PDB entry 3PVI | X-ray diffraction, 1.59 A resolution | chains D and B of the 4 polymer chains in the assembly

# Chain D
Molecule: 13-nt DNA strand
Sequence (13 nucleotides; numbered 2 to 14; the number before each row is that of its first residue):
     2 TGACCAGCTG GTC

# Chain B
Name: Protein (pvuii endonuclease)
From: Proteus vulgaris
Notes: engineered mutation(s): D34G
Reference sequence: P23657 (T2P2_PROVU); numbering as in UniProt (aligned over 1-157)
Amino-acid sequence (157 residues; row label = number of the first residue in the row):
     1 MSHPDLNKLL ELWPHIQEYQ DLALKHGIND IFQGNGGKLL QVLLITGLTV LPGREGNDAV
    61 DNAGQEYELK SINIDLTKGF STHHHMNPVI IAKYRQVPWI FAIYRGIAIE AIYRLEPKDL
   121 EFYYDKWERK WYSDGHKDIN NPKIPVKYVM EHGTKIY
Disordered / not traced: 1
Sequence notes: variant Gly34 (Asp in P23657)

# Chain D / chain B interface
Pairs across the interface (15):
  DT2(D) - Lys78(B)  phosphate contact
  DG3(D) - Tyr123(B)  hydrogen bond to the phosphate
  DG3(D) - Pro145(B)  phosphate contact
  DA4(D) - Lys130(B)  phosphate contact
  DC5(D) - Lys130(B)  salt bridge to the phosphate
  DC5(D) - Asn140(B)  hydrogen bond to the base
  DC5(D) - Asn141(B)  hydrogen bond to the base
  DC5(D) - Lys143(B)  base contact
  DC6(D) - Asn140(B)  hydrogen bond to the base
  DA7(D) - His84(B)  hydrogen bond to the base
  DA7(D) - Asn140(B)  hydrogen bond to the base
  DA7(D) - Asn141(B)  base contact
  DG8(D) - His84(B)  hydrogen bond to the base
  DT10(D) - Gln33(B)  hydrogen bond to the phosphate
  DG11(D) - Gln33(B)  phosphate contact
Other interface residues (no listed pair), chain B (12 interface residues in all): Phe122, Lys126, Pro142

# Overview
9 residues of chain D and 12 residues of chain B are in contact, with 8 hydrogen bonds and 1 salt bridge.
Polar pairs include DC5(D)-Asn140(B), DC5(D)-Asn141(B) and DC6(D)-Asn140(B).
Chain D is a 13-nt DNA strand and chain B is Protein (pvuii endonuclease) (Proteus vulgaris); the structure,
D34G mutant of pvuii endonuclease complexed with cognate DNA shows that ASP34 is directly involved in ..., was
determined by X-ray diffraction.
